8G5G - chains A and L of the 7 polymer chains in the assembly; structure by electron microscopy, 2.94 A resolution.

Chain A:
Protein: Gamma-aminobutyric acid receptor subunit alpha-1
From: Mus musculus
UniProtKB: P62812 (GBRA1_MOUSE); residues -26 to 428 here correspond to UniProt positions 1-455 (UniProt number = residue number + 27)
Amino-acid sequence (455 residues; numbered -26 to 428; the number before each row is that of its first residue; numbers below 1 keep their minus sign (Met-26 is residue -26)):
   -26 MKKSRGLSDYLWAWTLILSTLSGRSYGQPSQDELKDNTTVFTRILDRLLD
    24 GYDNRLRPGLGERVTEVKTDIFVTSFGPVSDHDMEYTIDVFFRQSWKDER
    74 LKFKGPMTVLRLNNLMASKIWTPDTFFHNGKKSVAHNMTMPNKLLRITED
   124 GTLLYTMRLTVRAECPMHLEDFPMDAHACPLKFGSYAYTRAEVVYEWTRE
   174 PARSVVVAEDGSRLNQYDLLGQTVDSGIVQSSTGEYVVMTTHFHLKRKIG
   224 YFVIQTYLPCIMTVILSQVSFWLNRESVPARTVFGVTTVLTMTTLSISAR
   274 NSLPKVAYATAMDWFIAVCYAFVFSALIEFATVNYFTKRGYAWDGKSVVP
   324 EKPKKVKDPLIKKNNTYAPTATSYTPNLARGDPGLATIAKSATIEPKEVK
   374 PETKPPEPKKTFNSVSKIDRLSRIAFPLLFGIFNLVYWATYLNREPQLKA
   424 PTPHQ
Disordered / not traced: -26 to 8, 319-382, 417-428
Disulfides: Cys138-Cys152
Covalent attachments: glycan linked to Asn110
Small-molecule neighbours:
  - gamma-amino-butanoic acid (ABU): Phe64, Arg66, Leu117, Thr129
  - PIO ([(2R)-2-octanoyloxy-3-[oxidanyl-[(1R,2R,3S,4R,5R,6S)-2,3,6-tris(oxidanyl)-4,5-diphosphonooxy-cyclohexyl]oxy-phosphoryl]oxy-propyl] octanoate): Arg248, Ser298, Glu302, Thr305, Val306, Phe309, Lys311, Arg312, Asn386, Ser387, Ser389, Lys390, Ile391, Leu394, Phe399
  - allopregnanolone (Y4B): Ile238, Gln241, Val242, Trp245, Pro400
UniProt features mapped onto this chain:
  - binding site (4-aminobutanoate): Arg66, Thr129
  - glycosylation (N-linked (GlcNAc...) asparagine): Asn10, Asn110
From the paper describing this entry:
  - specificity-determining residues: Ser204 (proposed by the authors, not directly observed)

Chain L:
Protein: Light Chain of 8E3 Fab
From: Mus musculus
Notes: antibody fragment or engineered binder
Amino-acid sequence (213 residues; each row starts with the number of its first residue):
     1 YIVMTQSPKSMSMSLGERVTLSCRASEYVGSYVSWYQQKPEQSPKLLIYG
    51 ASNRYTGVPDRFAGSGSATDFTLTITSVQAEDLADYHCGQTYNYPTFGGG
   101 TKLEIKRADAAPTVSIFPPSSEQLTSGGASVVCFLNNFYPKDINVKWKID
   151 GSERQNGVLNSWTDQDSKDSTYSMSSTLTLTKDEYERHNSYTCEATHKTS
   201 TSPIVKSFNRNEC
Disordered / not traced: 106-213
Disulfides: Cys23-Cys88

Chain A / chain L interface:
Pairs across the interface (21; chain A residue first):
  Trp170(A) with Tyr32(L), hydrogen bond
  Glu173(A) with Asn93(L); Tyr94(L)
  Pro174(A) with Tyr32(L); Thr91(L); Tyr92(L)
  Ala175(A) with Tyr92(L), hydrogen bond (backbone-backbone); Asn93(L)
  Arg176(A) with Asn93(L); Tyr94(L), hydrogen bond
  Gln195(A) with Tyr92(L)
  Thr196(A) with Tyr28(L); Tyr92(L)
  Val197(A) with Tyr28(L), hydrogen bond (backbone-side chain); Tyr32(L); Tyr92(L)
  Asp198(A) with Tyr28(L); Ser31(L), hydrogen bond; Tyr32(L)
  Ser199(A) with Ser31(L), hydrogen bond (backbone-side chain); Tyr32(L), hydrogen bond (backbone-side chain)
Interface residues without a listed pair, chain L (8 interface residues in all): Gly30

Overview:
Chain A and chain L form an interface of 10 and 8 residues respectively, with 7 hydrogen bonds. Polar contacts
include Trp170(A)-Tyr32(L), Arg176(A)-Tyr94(L) and Val197(A)-Tyr28(L). Ligands of chain A: compound PIO,
allopregnanolone and gamma-amino-butanoic acid. N-acetylglucosamine is covalently linked to Asn110(A). The
paper reports the specificity determinant Ser204(A).
Chain A is Gamma-aminobutyric acid receptor subunit alpha-1 and chain L is Light Chain of 8E3 Fab, both from
Mus musculus; the structure, Native GABA-A receptor from the mouse brain, meta-alpha1-alpha3-beta2-gamma2
subtype, in complex with GABA, Zolpidem, and endogenous ..., was determined by electron microscopy (same
publication as 8FOI, 8G4N, 8G4O, 8G4X, 8G5F and 8G5H).
